PDB entry 7M4U | electron microscopy, 2.71 A resolution | chains a and j of the 21 polymer chains in the assembly

[Chain a]
Molecule: 16s Ribosomal RNA
From: Acinetobacter baumannii (strain AB0057)
Sequence (1544 nucleotides; each row starts with the number of its first residue):
     1 UUUAACUGAA GAGUUUGAUC AUGGCUCAGA UUGAACGCUG GCGGCAGGCU UAACACAUGC
    61 AAGUCGAGCG GGGGAAGGUA GCUUGCUACC GGACCUAGCG GCGGACGGGU GAGUAAUGCU
   121 UAGGAAUCUG CCUAUUAGUG GGGGACAACA UCUCGAAAGG GAUGCUAAUA CCGCAUACGU
   181 CCUACGGGAG AAAGCAGGGG AUCUUCGGAC CUUGCGCUAA UAGAUGAGCC UAAGUCGGAU
   241 UAGCUAGUUG GUGGGGUAAA GGCCUACCAA GGCGACGAUC UGUAGCGGGU CUGAGAGGAU
   301 GAUCCGCCAC ACUGGGACUG AGACACGGCC CAGACUCCUA CGGGAGGCAG CAGUGGGGAA
   361 UAUUGGACAA UGGGGGGAAC CCUGAUCCAG CCAUGCCGCG UGUGUGAAGA AGGCCUUAUG
   421 GUUGUAAAGC ACUUUAAGCG AGGAGGAGGC UACUCUAGUU AAUACCUAGG GAUAGUGGAC
   481 GUUACUCGCA GAAUAAGCAC CGGCUAACUC UGUGCCAGCA GCCGCGGUAA UACAGAGGGU
   541 GCGAGCGUUA AUCGGAUUUA CUGGGCGUAA AGCGUGCGUA GGCGGCUUAU UAAGUCGGAU
   601 GUGAAAUCCC CGAGCUUAAC UUGGGAAUUG CAUUCGAUAC UGGUGAGCUA GAGUAUGGGA
   661 GAGGAUGGUA GAAUUCCAGG UGUAGCGGUG AAAUGCGUAG AGAUCUGGAG GAAUACCGAU
   721 GGCGAAGGCA GCCAUCUGGC CUAAUACUGA CGCUGAGGUA CGAAAGCAUG GGGAGCAAAC
   781 AGGAUUAGAU ACCCUGGUAG UCCAUGCCGU AAACGAUGUC UACUAGCCGU UGGGGCCUUU
   841 GAGGCUUUAG UGGCGCAGCU AACGCGAUAA GUAGACCGCC UGGGGAGUAC GGUCGCAAGA
   901 CUAAAACUCA AAUGAAUUGA CGGGGGCCCG CACAAGCGGU GGAGCAUGUG GUUUAAUUCG
   961 AUGXAACGCG AAGAACCUUA CCUGGCCUUG ACAUACUAGA AACUUUUCAG AGAUGGAUUG
  1021 GUGCCUUCGG GAACCUAGAU ACAGGUGCUG CAUGGCUGUC GUCAGCUCGU GUCGUGAGAU
  1081 GUUGGGUUAA GUCCCGCAAC GAGCGCAACC CUUUUCCUUA CUUGCCAGCA UUUCGGAUGG
  1141 GAACUUUAAG GAUACUGCCA GUGACAAACU GGAGGAAGGC GGGGACGACG UCAAGUCAUC
  1201 AUGGCCCUUA CGGCCAGGGC UACACACGUG CUACAAUGGU CGGUACAAAG GGUUGCUACA
  1261 CAGCGAUGUG AUGCUAAUCU CAAAAAGCCG AUCGUAGUCC GGAUUGGAGU CUGCAACUCG
  1321 ACUCCAUGAA GUCGGAAUCG CUAGUAAUCG CGGAUCAGAA UGCCGCGGUG AAUACGUUCC
  1381 CGGGCCUUGU ACACACCGCC CGUCACACCA UGGGAGUUUG UUGCACCAGA AGUAGCUAGC
  1441 CUAACUGCAA AGAGGGCGGU UACCACGGUG UGGCCGAUGA CUGGGGUGAA GUCGUAACAA
  1501 GGUAGCCGUA GGGGAACCUG CGGCUGGAUC ACCUCCUUAA CGAA
Not modelled in the structure: 1-2, 1531-1544
Modified residues: PSU (pseudouridine-5'-monophosphate) at position 513, 7MG (7N-methyl-8-hydroguanosine-5'-monophosphate) at position 524, 2MG (2N-methylguanosine-5'-monophosphate) at position 963, 5MC (5-methylcytidine-5'-monophosphate) at position 964, 2MG (2N-methylguanosine-5'-monophosphate) at position 1204, 4OC (4n,o2'-methylcytidine-5'-monophosphate) at position 1399, UR3 (3-methyluridine-5'-monophoshate) at position 1495, MA6 (6N-dimethyladenosine-5'-monophoshate) at position 1515, MA6 (6N-dimethyladenosine-5'-monophoshate) at position 1516
Construct notes: conflict U1007 (C57026 in 1211343212), C1034 (U57053 in 1211343212)
Ion coordination: Mg2+ site 1 near G23 (its only coordinating residue here); Mg2+ site 2 near A55 (its only coordinating residue here); Mg2+ site 3: A112, G113, G285; Mg2+ site 4: G141, A193; Mg2+ site 5: A170, C171; Mg2+ site 6 near A191 (its only coordinating residue here); Mg2+ site 7: A219 (shared with 1 residue of chain t); Mg2+ site 8: G295, G555; Mg2+ site 9 near A296 (its only coordinating residue here); Mg2+ site 10 near G327 (its only coordinating residue here); Mg2+ site 11 near C348 (its only coordinating residue here); Mg2+ site 12: A506, A507; 38 more Mg2+ sites not listed
Small-molecule neighbours: Eravacycline: 2MG_963, G1050, C1051, C1192, A1193, A1194, G1195

[Chain j]
Protein: 30S ribosomal protein S10
From: Acinetobacter baumannii (strain AB0057)
Reference sequence: A0A009L7S8 (A0A009L7S8_ACIBA); numbering as in UniProt (aligned over 1-103)
Sequence (103 residues; numbered 1 to 103; the number before each row is that of its first residue):
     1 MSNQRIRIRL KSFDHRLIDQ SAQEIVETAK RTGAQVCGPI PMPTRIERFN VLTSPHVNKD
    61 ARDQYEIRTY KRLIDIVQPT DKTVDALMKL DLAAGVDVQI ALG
Not modelled in the structure: 1-2, 103

[How chain a and chain j interact]
Pairs across the interface (67; chain a residue first):
  G960(a) with His56(j), hydrogen bond to the sugar; Val57(j), base contact
  A961(a) with His56(j), hydrogen bond to the sugar
  C969(a) with Lys59(j), salt bridge to the phosphate
  G970(a) with Pro55(j), sugar contact; His56(j), sugar contact; Lys59(j), salt bridge to the phosphate
  A972(a) with Asn50(j), base contact; Arg62(j), hydrogen bond to the base
  G1055(a) with Pro55(j), base contact
  C1056(a) with Thr53(j), hydrogen bond to the sugar; Pro55(j), base contact
  U1057(a) with Thr53(j), sugar contact; Ser54(j), sugar contact; Asn58(j), hydrogen bond to the sugar; Ala61(j), phosphate contact
  G1058(a) with Asn58(j), sugar contact; Ala61(j), phosphate contact
  A1120(a) with Gly38(j), phosphate contact; Pro39(j), hydrogen bond to the sugar; Ile40(j), sugar contact; Pro41(j), base contact
  C1121(a) with Cys37(j), phosphate contact; Gly38(j), hydrogen bond to the phosphate
  U1122(a) with Arg7(j), hydrogen bond to the phosphate; Ile40(j), sugar contact; Met42(j), base contact; Leu73(j), sugar contact; Asp75(j), sugar contact
  U1123(a) with Arg7(j), salt bridge to the phosphate; Arg9(j), base contact; Met42(j), base contact; Lys71(j), base contact
  U1147(a) with Pro41(j), hydrogen bond to the sugar; Met42(j), sugar contact; Pro43(j), phosphate contact
  A1148(a) with Pro41(j), sugar contact; Met42(j), sugar contact; Pro43(j), phosphate contact; Thr44(j), hydrogen bond to the phosphate; Arg72(j), phosphate contact
  A1149(a) with His15(j), phosphate contact; Asp19(j), hydrogen bond to the sugar; Thr44(j), phosphate contact; Arg68(j), salt bridge to the phosphate; Tyr70(j), phosphate contact; Arg72(j), salt bridge to the phosphate
  G1150(a) with His15(j), phosphate contact; Arg16(j), salt bridge to the phosphate
  G1195(a) with Ser54(j), base contact; Pro55(j), base contact; His56(j), sugar contact
  U1196(a) with Pro55(j), base contact
  G1250(a) with Ile46(j), phosphate contact
  G1251(a) with Arg45(j), salt bridge to the phosphate; Glu47(j), phosphate contact
  G1252(a) with Arg45(j), salt bridge to the phosphate
  A1276(a) with Lys11(j), salt bridge to the phosphate
  A1277(a) with Met42(j), base contact; Pro43(j), sugar contact; Lys71(j), salt bridge to the phosphate
  U1278(a) with Arg9(j), base contact
  C1363(a) with Arg62(j), hydrogen bond to the sugar
  C1364(a) with Asn50(j), hydrogen bond to the sugar; Arg62(j), sugar contact; Gln64(j), phosphate contact
  G1365(a) with Gln64(j), hydrogen bond to the phosphate
Also at the interface, not in a pair above, chain a (32 interface residues in all): A966, A971, U1112, U1199
Also at the interface, not in a pair above, chain j (37 interface residues in all): Arg5, Val36, Leu52

[Summary]
32 residues of chain a and 37 residues of chain j are in contact, with 14 hydrogen bonds and 10 salt bridges.
Polar pairs include A972(a)-Arg62(j), G960(a)-His56(j) and A961(a)-His56(j). Bound to chain a: Eravacycline.
A112(a), G113(a) and G285(a) coordinate Mg2+ site 3.
Here chain a is 16s Ribosomal RNA and chain j is 30S ribosomal protein S10, both from Acinetobacter baumannii
(strain AB0057). Entry 7M4U (A. baumannii Ribosome-Eravacycline complex: 30S) was determined by electron
microscopy.
